PDB entry 5HP7 | X-ray diffraction, 2.00 A resolution | chain A

== Chain A ==
Protein: Reactive Intermediate Deaminase A, chloroplastic
From: Arabidopsis thaliana
Notes: EC 3.5.99.10
UniProt: Q94JQ4 (RIDA_ARATH); residues 68-187 here = UniProt positions 68-187
Chain sequence (124 residues; row label = number of the first residue in the row):
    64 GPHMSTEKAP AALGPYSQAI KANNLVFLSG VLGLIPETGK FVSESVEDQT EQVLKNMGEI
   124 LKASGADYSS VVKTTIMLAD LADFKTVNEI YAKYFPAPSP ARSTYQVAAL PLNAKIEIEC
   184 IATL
Disordered / not traced: 64-79
Sequence notes: expression tag (64-67)
Swiss-Prot annotation at these positions:
  - binding site (substrate): R165
  - site: Y79 (Stabilizes the substrate), E180 (Important for catalytic activity at high pH)
What the authors report for this chain:
  - self-association interface (contacts with another copy of this molecule); pairs are residue here / residue on that copy: S80-S162 (hydrogen bond), S92-R165 (hydrogen bond), K136-E182 (salt bridge), S166-E182 (hydrogen bond)
  - mutagenesis - S92A: decreased stability
  - mutagenesis - S80A, K136A, K136R, R165A, S166A, T167A, E180A, E182A: decreased catalytic activity

== Overview ==
UniProt lists substrate-binding residue R165. From the paper: S80A, K136A and K136R, among others, reduce
catalytic activity; a self-association interface involving S80, S92 and K136 among others; 9 substitutions
were tested in all.
Chain A is Reactive Intermediate Deaminase A, chloroplastic (Arabidopsis thaliana); the structure, Crystal
structures of RidA in the apo form, was determined by X-ray diffraction, deposited together with 5HP8.
